Entry 3P8M (X-ray diffraction, 2.90 A resolution); this record covers chains D and C of the 4 polymer chains in the assembly.

Chain D (and C):
Molecule: General control protein GCN4
From: Saccharomyces cerevisiae
Notes: chain C of this document is another copy of the same molecule, construct and numbering; everything in this record applies to it too
UniProtKB: P03069 (GCN4_YEAST); residues 144-175 here correspond to UniProt positions 250-281 (UniProt number = residue number + 106)
Chain sequence (46 residues; each row starts with the number of its first residue):
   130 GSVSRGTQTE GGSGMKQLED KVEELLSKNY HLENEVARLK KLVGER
Not modelled in the structure: 173-175 (chain C: 130, 173-175)
Construct notes: expression tag (130-131); linker (140-143)
Swiss-Prot annotation at these positions:
  - region: L147 to L168 (Leucine-zipper)

Chain D / chain C interface:
Contacting residue pairs (23):
  S142(D) with M144(C)
  M144(D) with G143(C); L147(C), hydrophobic
  L147(D) with V151(C), hydrophobic
  E148(D) with L147(C)
  V151(D) with V151(C), hydrophobic; L154(C), hydrophobic
  L154(D) with L154(C), hydrophobic; L155(C); N158(C)
  L155(D) with L154(C)
  N158(D) with K157(C); N158(C); L161(C)
  L161(D) with L161(C), hydrophobic; E162(C)
  E162(D) with K157(C), salt bridge; L161(C)
  V165(D) with L161(C), hydrophobic; V165(C), hydrophobic; L168(C)
  K169(D) with L168(C)
  V172(D) with L168(C), hydrophobic
Also at the interface, not in a pair above, chain D (16 interface residues in all): G141, G143, L168
Also at the interface, not in a pair above, chain C (16 interface residues in all): E148, K150, E164, L171

Summary:
The chain D/chain C interface involves 16 residues from each chain; the contacts include 1 salt bridge. Its
one salt-bridged contact is E162(D)-K157(C).
Both chains are General control protein GCN4 (Saccharomyces cerevisiae). Entry 3P8M (Human dynein light chain
(DYNLL2) in complex with an in vitro evolved peptide dimerized by leucine ...) was determined by X-ray
diffraction (same publication as 2XQQ).
